PDB entry 7D30 | X-ray diffraction, 2.10 A resolution | chains A and B

[Chain A]
Name: sybody fusion of MR17-SR31 with a GS linker
Source organism: synthetic construct
Notes: antibody fragment or engineered binder
Sequence (298 residues; numbered -3 to 1140; 846 numbers in that range are skipped by the numbering (no residue carries them; nothing is unmodelled there); the number before each row is that of its first residue; numbers below 1 keep their minus sign (Gly-3 is residue -3)):
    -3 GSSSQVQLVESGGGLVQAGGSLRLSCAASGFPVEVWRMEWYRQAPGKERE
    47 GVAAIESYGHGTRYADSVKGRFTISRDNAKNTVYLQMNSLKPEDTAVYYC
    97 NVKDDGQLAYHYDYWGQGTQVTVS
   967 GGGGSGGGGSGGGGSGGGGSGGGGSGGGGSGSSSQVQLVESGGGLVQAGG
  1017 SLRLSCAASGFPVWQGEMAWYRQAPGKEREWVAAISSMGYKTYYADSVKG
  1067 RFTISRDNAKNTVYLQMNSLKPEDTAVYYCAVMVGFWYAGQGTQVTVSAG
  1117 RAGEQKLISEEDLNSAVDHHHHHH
Disordered / not traced: -3 to 0, 110-112, 967-998, 1116-1140
Disulfide bonds: Cys22-Cys96, Cys1022-Cys1096
Metal / ion sites: Cd2+ site 1: Glu44, Asp100, Asp109; Cd2+ site 2 near Asp62 (its only coordinating residue here); Cd2+ site 3 near Glu89 (its only coordinating residue here); Cd2+ site 4: Val98, Asp100, Asp109; Cd2+ site 5: Asp100, His107; Cd2+ site 6: Asp1062 (together with acetate ion) (shared with Gln539(B) of chain B); Cd2+ site 7: Glu1089 (together with acetate ion)
Small-molecule neighbours:
  - 1,3-butanediol (BU2), molecule 1: Ser1000, Ala1024, Ser1025, Gly1026, Phe1027, Pro1028, Asn1077
  - 1,3-butanediol (BU2), molecule 2: Pro1028, Val1029, Trp1030, Asn1074, Asn1077

[Chain B]
Name: Spike protein S1
Source organism: Severe acute respiratory syndrome coronavirus 2
Notes: fragment: Receptor binding domain (RBD)
UniProt: P0DTC2 (SPIKE_SARS2); numbering as in UniProt (aligned over 330-531)
Sequence (213 residues; each row starts with the number of its first residue):
   327 AGSPNITNLCPFGEVFNATRFASVYAWNRKRISNCVADYSVLYNSASFST
   377 FKCYGVSPTKLNDLCFTNVYADSFVIRGDEVRQIAPGQTGKIADYNYKLP
   427 DDFTGCVIAWNSNNLDSKVGGNYNYLYRLFRKSNLKPFERDISTEIYQAG
   477 STPCNGVEGFNCYFPLQSYGFQPTNGVGYQPYRVVVLSFELLHAPATVCG
   527 PKKSTGTLEVLFQ
Disordered / not traced: 327-333, 527-531
Sequence notes: expression tag (327-329, 532-539)
Swiss-Prot annotation at these positions:
  - region: Arg403 to Asp405 (Integrin-binding motif), Asn448 to Phe456 (Immunodominant HLA epitope recognized by the CD8+)
  - glycosylation (N-linked (GlcNAc...) asparagine): Asn331 (complex), Asn343 (complex)
  - natural variant: Gly339 (G339D: In strain: Omicron/BA.1, Omicron/BA.2 and 4 more; G339H: In strain: Omicron/BA.2.75, Omicron/XBB.1.5 and 1 more), Arg346 (R346K: In strain: Mu/B.1.621; R346T: In strain: Omicron/BQ.1.1, Omicron/XBB.1.5 and 1 more), Leu368 (L368I: In strain: Omicron/XBB.1.5, Omicron/EG.5.1), Ser371 (S371F: In strain: Omicron/BA.2, Omicron/BA.2.12.1 and 6 more; S371L: In strain: Omicron/BA.1), Ser373 (S373P: In strain: Omicron/BA.1, Omicron/BA.2 and 7 more), Ser375 (S375F: In strain: Omicron/BA.1, Omicron/BA.2 and 7 more), Thr376 (T376A: In strain: Omicron/BA.2, Omicron/BA.2.12.1 and 5 more), Asp405 (D405N: In strain: Omicron/BA.2, Omicron/BA.2.12.1 and 6 more), Arg408 (R408S: In strain: Omicron/BA.2, Omicron/BA.2.12.1 and 6 more), Lys417 (K417N: In strain: Beta/B.1.351, Omicron/BA.1 and 8 more; K417T: In strain: Gamma/P.1), Asn440 (N440K: In strain: Omicron/BA.1, Omicron/BA.2 and 7 more), Lys444 (K444T: In strain: Omicron/BQ.1.1), 16 further natural variant entries in UniProt
  - mutagenesis: Asn331 (N331Q: Reduced viral infectivity), Asn343 (N343Q: Reduced viral infectivity), Leu452 (L452R: Increased resistance to neutralizing antibodies. Decreases HLA binding to NF9 epitope. Increased binding affinity to human ACE2), Tyr453 (Y453F: Decreased HLA binding to NF9 epitope. Increased binding affinity to human ACE2), Ala475 (A475V: Increased resistance to neutralizing antibodies), Val483 (V483A: Increased resistance to neutralizing antibodies), Glu484 (E484D: Increased replication in human TMEM106B overexpressing cells), Phe490 (F490L: Increased resistance to neutralizing antibodies and human covalescent sera neutralization), Gln493 (Q493N: Reduced host ACE2-binding affinity in vitro; Q493Y: Reduced host ACE2-binding affinity in vitro), Asn501 (N501T: Reduced host ACE2-binding affinity in vitro; N501Y: Increased binding affinity to human ACE2), His519 (H519P: Increased resistance to human covalescent sera neutralization)
Disulfide bonds: Cys336-Cys361, Cys379-Cys432, Cys391-Cys525, Cys480-Cys488
Covalently attached groups: glycan linked to Asn343
Metal / ion sites: Cd2+ site 1 near Glu340 (its only coordinating residue here); Cd2+ site 2 near Asp427 (its only coordinating residue here); Cd2+ site 3: Asp428 (together with acetate ion); Cd2+ site 4 near Ser469 (its only coordinating residue here); Cd2+ site 5 near Gly482 (its only coordinating residue here); Cd2+ site 6: Gln539 (together with acetate ion) (shared with Asp1062(A) of chain A)
Small-molecule neighbours:
  - 1,3-butanediol (BU2), molecule 1: Phe456, Ala475, Asn487, Tyr489
  - 1,3-butanediol (BU2), molecule 2: Pro499, Thr500, Asn501, Gly502, Gln506

[How chain A and chain B interact]
Pairs across the interface (117; chain A residue first):
  Pro28(A) - Tyr449(B)
  Val31(A) - Tyr449(B)  hydrophobic
  Val31(A) - Ser494(B)  hydrogen bond (backbone-side chain)
  Trp32(A) - Tyr449(B)  hydrophobic
  Trp32(A) - Gln493(B)
  Trp32(A) - Ser494(B)  hydrogen bond (side chain-backbone)
  Arg33(A) - Phe486(B)  hydrogen bond (side chain-backbone)
  Arg33(A) - Cys488(B)  hydrogen bond (side chain-backbone)
  Arg33(A) - Tyr489(B)
  Glu35(A) - Phe486(B)
  Trp36(A) - Phe486(B)
  Tyr37(A) - Phe486(B)
  Gly47(A) - Phe486(B)
  Val48(A) - Phe486(B)
  Ala49(A) - Phe486(B)
  Glu52(A) - Cys488(B)
  Glu52(A) - Tyr489(B)
  Glu52(A) - Phe490(B)  hydrogen bond (side chain-backbone)
  His56(A) - Phe490(B)
  Thr58(A) - Val483(B)
  Arg59(A) - Ile472(B)
  Arg59(A) - Val483(B)
  Arg59(A) - Glu484(B)
  Arg59(A) - Gly485(B)
  Arg59(A) - Cys488(B)  hydrogen bond (side chain-backbone)
  Arg59(A) - Tyr489(B)
  Arg59(A) - Phe490(B)
  Tyr60(A) - Val483(B)  hydrogen bond (backbone-backbone)
  Tyr60(A) - Gly485(B)  hydrogen bond (backbone-backbone)
  Tyr60(A) - Phe486(B)
  Lys65(A) - Glu484(B)
  Lys99(A) - Gln493(B)  hydrogen bond (backbone-side chain)
  Asp100(A) - Gln493(B)  hydrogen bond (backbone-side chain)
  Asp101(A) - Lys417(B)  salt bridge
  Asp101(A) - Tyr453(B)  hydrogen bond
  Asp101(A) - Leu455(B)
  Asp101(A) - Gln493(B)
  Gly102(A) - Arg403(B)  hydrogen bond (backbone-side chain)
  Gln103(A) - Arg403(B)  hydrogen bond
  Gln103(A) - Tyr453(B)  hydrogen bond
  Gln103(A) - Ser494(B)
  Gln103(A) - Tyr495(B)
  Gln103(A) - Gly496(B)
  Ala105(A) - Tyr505(B)  hydrophobic
  Tyr106(A) - Asn501(B)
  Tyr106(A) - Gly502(B)  hydrogen bond (side chain-backbone)
  Tyr106(A) - Tyr505(B)
  Ser999(A) - Cys379(B)
  Ser999(A) - Tyr380(B)
  Ser1000(A) - Lys378(B)
  Ser1000(A) - Cys379(B)  hydrogen bond (backbone-backbone)
  Gln1001(A) - Thr376(B)
  Gln1001(A) - Phe377(B)
  Gln1001(A) - Lys378(B)
  Val1002(A) - Phe377(B)  hydrogen bond (backbone-backbone)
  Val1002(A) - Cys379(B)  hydrophobic
  Val1002(A) - Pro384(B)  hydrophobic
  Leu1004(A) - Ser371(B)
  Gly1026(A) - Pro384(B)
  Phe1027(A) - Ser383(B)
  Phe1027(A) - Pro384(B)
  Pro1028(A) - Ser383(B)
  Gln1031(A) - Ser383(B)
  Gln1031(A) - Thr385(B)
  Gly1032(A) - Thr385(B)
  Glu1033(A) - Tyr365(B)  hydrogen bond
  Glu1033(A) - Leu534(B)
  Tyr1037(A) - Leu368(B)  hydrophobic
  Arg1045(A) - Ser366(B)  hydrogen bond (side chain-backbone)
  Arg1045(A) - Leu368(B)
  Trp1047(A) - Leu368(B)  hydrophobic
  Trp1047(A) - Leu537(B)
  Trp1047(A) - Phe538(B)  hydrophobic
  Val1048(A) - Phe538(B)
  Ala1049(A) - Phe538(B)
  Ala1050(A) - Leu534(B)  hydrophobic
  Ala1050(A) - Phe538(B)  hydrophobic
  Ile1051(A) - Leu534(B)
  Tyr1059(A) - Leu534(B)  hydrophobic
  Tyr1059(A) - Phe538(B)  hydrophobic
  Tyr1060(A) - Phe538(B)
  Ala1061(A) - Phe538(B)
  Asp1062(A) - Gln539(B)
  Lys1065(A) - Gln539(B)
  Val1098(A) - Thr385(B)
  Met1099(A) - Ala363(B)  hydrophobic
  Met1099(A) - Asp364(B)
  Met1099(A) - Tyr365(B)  hydrophobic
  Met1099(A) - Asn388(B)
  Val1100(A) - Pro384(B)
  Val1100(A) - Thr385(B)
  Val1100(A) - Leu387(B)
  Gly1101(A) - Phe338(B)
  Gly1101(A) - Ala363(B)
  Gly1101(A) - Asp364(B)
  Gly1101(A) - Leu387(B)
  Gly1101(A) - Asn388(B)
  Phe1102(A) - Phe342(B)  hydrophobic
  Phe1102(A) - Val367(B)  hydrophobic
  Phe1102(A) - Tyr369(B)  hydrophobic
  Trp1103(A) - Tyr365(B)  hydrogen bond (side chain-backbone)
  Trp1103(A) - Val367(B)  hydrogen bond (backbone-backbone)
  Trp1103(A) - Leu368(B)
  Trp1103(A) - Tyr369(B)  hydrogen bond (backbone-backbone)
  Trp1103(A) - Leu534(B)  hydrophobic
  Trp1103(A) - Leu537(B)  hydrophobic
  Tyr1104(A) - Tyr369(B)
  Tyr1104(A) - Asn370(B)
  Tyr1104(A) - Ser371(B)
  Tyr1104(A) - Phe374(B)  hydrophobic
  Tyr1104(A) - Phe377(B)  hydrophobic
  Ala1105(A) - Tyr369(B)  hydrogen bond (backbone-backbone)
  Ala1105(A) - Asn370(B)
  Ala1105(A) - Ser371(B)  hydrogen bond (backbone-backbone)
  Gly1106(A) - Asn370(B)
  Gly1106(A) - Ser371(B)  hydrogen bond (backbone-backbone)
  Gln1107(A) - Ser371(B)
Also at the interface, not in a pair above, chain A (63 interface residues in all): Phe27, Ala50, Ser53, Tyr54, Gln1003, Ser1052, Tyr1095
Also at the interface, not in a pair above, chain B (51 interface residues in all): Ser375, Gly381, Ile434, Asn481, Glu535

[Overview]
The interface between chain A and chain B involves 63 residues on one side and 51 on the other; the contacts
include 25 hydrogen bonds and 1 salt bridge. Polar contacts include Asp101(A)-Lys417(B), Val31(A)-Ser494(B)
and Trp32(A)-Ser494(B). Ligands of chain A: 1,3-butanediol. Chain B binds 1,3-butanediol.
Chain A is sybody fusion of MR17-SR31 with a GS linker (synthetic construct) and chain B is Spike protein S1
(Severe acute respiratory syndrome coronavirus 2); the structure, Structure of sybody MR17-SR31 fusion in
complex with the SARS-CoV-2 S Receptor Binding domain (RBD), was determined by X-ray diffraction (same
publication as 7D2Z).
